Entry 7EJT (X-ray diffraction, 3.20 A resolution); this record covers chain A.

Chain A:
Molecule: 4-alpha-glucanotransferase
From: Candida glabrata CBS 138
Notes: EC 2.4.1.25, 3.2.1.33
Reference sequence: Q6FSK0 (Q6FSK0_CANGA); residues 1-1528 here = UniProt positions 1-1528
Chain sequence (1536 residues; each row starts with the number of its first residue):
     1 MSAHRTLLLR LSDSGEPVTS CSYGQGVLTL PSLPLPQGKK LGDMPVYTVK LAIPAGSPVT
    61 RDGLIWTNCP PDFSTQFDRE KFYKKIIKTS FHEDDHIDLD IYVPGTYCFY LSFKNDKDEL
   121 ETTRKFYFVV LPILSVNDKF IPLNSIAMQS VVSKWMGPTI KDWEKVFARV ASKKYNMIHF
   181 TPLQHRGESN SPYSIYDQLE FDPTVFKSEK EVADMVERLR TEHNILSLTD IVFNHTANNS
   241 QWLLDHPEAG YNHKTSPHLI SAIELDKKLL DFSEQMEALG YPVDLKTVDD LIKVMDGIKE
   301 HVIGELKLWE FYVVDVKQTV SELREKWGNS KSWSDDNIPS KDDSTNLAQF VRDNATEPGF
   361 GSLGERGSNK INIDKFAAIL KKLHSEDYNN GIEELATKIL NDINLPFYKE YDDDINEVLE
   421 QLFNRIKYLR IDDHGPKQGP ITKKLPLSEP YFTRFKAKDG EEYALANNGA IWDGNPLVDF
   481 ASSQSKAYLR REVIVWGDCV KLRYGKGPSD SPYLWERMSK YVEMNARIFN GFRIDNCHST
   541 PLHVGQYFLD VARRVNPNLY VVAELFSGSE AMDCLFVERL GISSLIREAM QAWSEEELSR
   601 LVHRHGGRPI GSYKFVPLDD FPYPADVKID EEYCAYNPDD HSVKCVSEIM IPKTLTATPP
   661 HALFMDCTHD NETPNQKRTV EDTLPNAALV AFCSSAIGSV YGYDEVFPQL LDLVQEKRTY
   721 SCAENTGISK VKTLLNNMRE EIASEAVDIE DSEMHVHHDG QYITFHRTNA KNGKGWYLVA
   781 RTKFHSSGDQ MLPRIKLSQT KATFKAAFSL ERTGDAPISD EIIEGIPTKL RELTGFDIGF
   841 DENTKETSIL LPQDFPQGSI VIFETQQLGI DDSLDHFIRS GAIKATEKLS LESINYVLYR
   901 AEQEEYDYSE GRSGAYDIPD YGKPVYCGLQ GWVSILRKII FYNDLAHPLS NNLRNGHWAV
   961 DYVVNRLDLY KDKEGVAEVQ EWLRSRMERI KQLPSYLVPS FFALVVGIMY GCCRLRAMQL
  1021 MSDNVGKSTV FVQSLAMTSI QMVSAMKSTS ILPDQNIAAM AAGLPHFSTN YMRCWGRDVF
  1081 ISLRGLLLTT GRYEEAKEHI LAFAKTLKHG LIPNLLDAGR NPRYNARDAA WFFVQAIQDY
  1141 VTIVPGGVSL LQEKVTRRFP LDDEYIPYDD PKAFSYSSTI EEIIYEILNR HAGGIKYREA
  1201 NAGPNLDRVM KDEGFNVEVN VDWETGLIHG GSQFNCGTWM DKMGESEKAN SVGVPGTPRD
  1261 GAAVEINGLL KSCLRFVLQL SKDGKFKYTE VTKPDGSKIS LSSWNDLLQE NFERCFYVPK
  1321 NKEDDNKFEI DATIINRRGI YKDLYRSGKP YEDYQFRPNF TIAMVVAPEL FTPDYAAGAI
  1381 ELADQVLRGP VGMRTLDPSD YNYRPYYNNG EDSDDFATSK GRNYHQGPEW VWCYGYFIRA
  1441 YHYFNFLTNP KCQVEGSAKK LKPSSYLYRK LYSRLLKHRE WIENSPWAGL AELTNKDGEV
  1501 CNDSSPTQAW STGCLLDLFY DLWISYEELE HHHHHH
Unresolved in the structure: 1-2, 1529-1536
Differences from the reference sequence: engineered mutation A470 (Trp in Q6FSK0); expression tag (1529-1536)
Reported in the primary citation:
  - catalytic residues: E564, D1241, E1492 (citing earlier work)
  - mutagenesis - W470A: decreased catalytic activity (GT activity) (citing earlier work)

In short:
The paper reports catalytic residues E564, D1241 and E1492; W470A reduces catalytic activity (GT activity).
Chain A is 4-alpha-glucanotransferase (Candida glabrata CBS 138); the structure, Crystal Structure of the
Candida Glabrata Glycogen Debranching Enzyme (W470A) in complex with maltoheptaose, was determined by X-ray
diffraction, deposited together with 7EIM, 7EJP, 7EKW and 7EKX.
